Entry 9OMA (electron microscopy, 4.14 A resolution (low resolution: residue-level contacts below are approximate; hydrogen-bond / salt-bridge calls are withheld)); this record covers chains D and E of the 5 polymer chains in the assembly.

[Chain D]
Molecule: Elongin-B
Source organism: Homo sapiens
Reference sequence: Q15370 (ELOB_HUMAN); residues 1-118 here = UniProt positions 1-118
Amino-acid sequence (118 residues; each row starts with the number of its first residue):
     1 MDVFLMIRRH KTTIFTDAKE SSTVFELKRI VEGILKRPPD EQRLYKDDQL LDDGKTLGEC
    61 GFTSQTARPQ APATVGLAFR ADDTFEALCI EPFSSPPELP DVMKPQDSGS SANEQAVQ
Unresolved in the structure: 78-86, 107-118
Swiss-Prot annotation at these positions:
  - modified residue: Met1 (N-acetylmethionine), Thr84 (Phosphothreonine), Ser108 (Phosphoserine), Ser111 (Phosphoserine)

[Chain E]
Molecule: Elongin-C
Source organism: Homo sapiens
Reference sequence: Q15369 (ELOC_HUMAN); residues 1-96 here correspond to UniProt positions 17-112 (UniProt number = residue number + 16)
Amino-acid sequence (96 residues; row label = number of the first residue in the row):
     1 MYVKLISSDG HEFIVKREHA LTSGTIKAML SGPGQFAENE TNEVNFREIP SHVLSKVCMY
    61 FTYKVRYTNS STEIPEFPIA PEIALELLMA ANFLDC
Unresolved in the structure: 34-41, 96

[Chain D / chain E interface]
Pairs across the interface (33):
  Met1(D) - Arg66(E)
  Phe4(D) - Met59(E)
  Phe4(D) - Thr62(E)
  Arg8(D) - His11(E)
  Lys11(D) - Asp9(E)
  Lys11(D) - Gly10(E)
  Lys11(D) - Glu12(E)
  Thr12(D) - Glu12(E)
  Thr13(D) - Glu12(E)
  Thr13(D) - Phe13(E)
  Thr13(D) - Ile14(E)
  Phe15(D) - Phe13(E)
  Phe15(D) - Ile14(E)
  Phe15(D) - Cys58(E)
  Ile34(D) - Tyr2(E)
  Pro69(D) - Met59(E)
  Pro69(D) - Tyr63(E)
  Gln70(D) - Met59(E)
  Gln70(D) - Pro75(E)
  Gln70(D) - Glu76(E)
  Ala71(D) - Met59(E)
  Phe93(D) - His11(E)
  Phe93(D) - Ser51(E)
  Ser94(D) - Asp9(E)
  Ser94(D) - Ser51(E)
  Ser94(D) - His52(E)
  Pro96(D) - His52(E)
  Pro96(D) - Glu82(E)
  Pro96(D) - Ile83(E)
  Pro97(D) - His52(E)
  Glu98(D) - Glu82(E)
  Glu98(D) - Glu86(E)
  Lys104(D) - Leu85(E)
Interface residues without a listed pair, chain D (23 interface residues in all): Met6, Ile14, Pro72, Glu91, Pro92, Ser95
Interface residues without a listed pair, chain E (25 interface residues in all): Val15, Ser55, Tyr67, Phe77, Pro78

[Summary]
The interface between chain D and chain E involves 23 residues on one side and 25 on the other.
Here chain D is Elongin-B and chain E is Elongin-C, both from Homo sapiens. Entry 9OMA (Cryo-EM structure of
PCMTD1-ELOBC-CUL5-RBX2 (CRL5-PCMTD1)) was determined by electron microscopy together with 9OMF from the same
study.
